7TFK - chains E and I of the 9 polymer chains in the assembly; structure by electron microscopy, 3.25 A resolution.

[Chain E]
Molecule: Replication factor C subunit 5
From: Saccharomyces cerevisiae
UniProt: P38251 (RFC5_YEAST); residue numbers follow UniProt; this construct covers 1-354
Sequence (354 residues; each row starts with the number of its first residue):
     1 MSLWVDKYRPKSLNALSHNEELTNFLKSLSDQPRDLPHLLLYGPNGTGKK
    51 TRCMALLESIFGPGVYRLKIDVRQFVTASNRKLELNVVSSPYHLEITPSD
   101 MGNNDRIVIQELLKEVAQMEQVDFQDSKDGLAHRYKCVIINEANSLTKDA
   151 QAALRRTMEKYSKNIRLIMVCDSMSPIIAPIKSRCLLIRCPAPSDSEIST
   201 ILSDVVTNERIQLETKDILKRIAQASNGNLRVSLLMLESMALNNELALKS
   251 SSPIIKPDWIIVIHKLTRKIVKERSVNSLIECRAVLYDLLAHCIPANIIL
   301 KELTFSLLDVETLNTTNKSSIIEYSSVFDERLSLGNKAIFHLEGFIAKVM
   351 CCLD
Not modelled in the structure: 120-132
Ligand contacts:
  - ADP (adenosine-5'-diphosphate): Val5, Asp6, Tyr8, Arg9, Pro10, Leu16, Ser17, His18, Pro44, Asn45, Gly46, Thr47, Gly48, Lys49, Lys50, Thr51, Ile201, Leu230, Arg231, Leu234
  - ATP-gamma-S (AGS; phosphothiophosphoric acid-adenylate ester): Arg155, Glu159, Pro180, Arg184
Swiss-Prot annotation at these positions:
  - binding site (ATP): Val5, Ser17, Gly43 to Thr51, Arg231

[Chain I]
Molecule: Template strand
Sequence (40 nucleotides; row label = number of the first residue in the row):
     1 TTTTTTTTTTTATGTACTCGTAGTGTCTGCTTTTTTTTTT
Not modelled in the structure: 1-8, 22-40

[How chain E and chain I interact]
Contacting residue pairs (9):
  Thr77(E) with DA12(I), phosphate contact
  Ala78(E) with DA12(I), phosphate contact
  Arg81(E) with DT10(I), salt bridge to the phosphate; DT11(I), base contact
  Met101(E) with DT10(I), phosphate contact
  Asn103(E) with DT10(I), sugar contact; DT11(I), hydrogen bond to the phosphate
  Asn104(E) with DA12(I), phosphate contact
  Arg106(E) with DA12(I), salt bridge to the phosphate
Also at the interface, not in a pair above, chain E (8 interface residues in all): Lys337
Also at the interface, not in a pair above, chain I (4 interface residues in all): DT9

[Summary]
8 residues of chain E face 4 of chain I across their interface; the contacts include 1 hydrogen bond and 2
salt bridges. Polar pairs include Asn103(E)-DT11(I), Arg81(E)-DT10(I) and Arg106(E)-DA12(I). Chain E binds
ATP-gamma-S and ADP. UniProt lists 12 ATP-binding residues on chain E.
Chain E is Replication factor C subunit 5 (Saccharomyces cerevisiae) and chain I is Template strand; the
structure, Atomic model of S. cerevisiae clamp loader RFC bound to two DNA molecules, one at the ..., was
determined by electron microscopy (same publication as 7TFH, 7TFI, 7TFJ and 7TFL).
